PDB entry 9FB5 | electron microscopy, 3.00 A resolution | chains F and S of the 7 polymer chains in the assembly

# Chain F
Name: Large T antigen
Source organism: Betapolyomavirus macacae
Notes: EC 3.6.4.-
UniProtKB: P03070 (LT_SV40); residues 266-627 here = UniProt positions 266-627
Chain sequence (362 residues; each row starts with the number of its first residue):
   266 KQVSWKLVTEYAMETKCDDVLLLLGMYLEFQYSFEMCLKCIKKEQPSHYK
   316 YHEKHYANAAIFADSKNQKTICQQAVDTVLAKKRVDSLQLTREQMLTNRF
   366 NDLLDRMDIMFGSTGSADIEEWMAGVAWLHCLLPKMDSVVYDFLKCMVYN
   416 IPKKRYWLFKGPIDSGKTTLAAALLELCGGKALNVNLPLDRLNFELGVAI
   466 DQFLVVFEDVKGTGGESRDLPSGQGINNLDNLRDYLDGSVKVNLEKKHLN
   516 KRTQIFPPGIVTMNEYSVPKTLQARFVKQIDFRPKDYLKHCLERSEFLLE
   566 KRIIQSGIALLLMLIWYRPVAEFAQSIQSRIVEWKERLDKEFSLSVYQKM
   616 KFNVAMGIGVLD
Residues lining bound ligands: ATP (adenosine-5'-triphosphate): Trp393, Pro427, Ile428, Asp429, Ser430, Gly431, Lys432, Thr433, Thr434, Asn529, Arg548, Pro549, Lys550, Leu553, Lys554, Leu557, Ile569
Swiss-Prot annotation at these positions:
  - binding site (Zn(2+)): Cys302, Cys305, His313, His317
  - binding site (ATP): Gly426 to Thr433

# Chain S
Molecule: Chains: S
Sequence (8 nucleotides; numbered 1 to 8; the number before each row is that of its first residue):
     1 TTTTTTTT

# Chain F / chain S interface
Contacting residue pairs (7):
  Phe459(F) with DT7(S), phosphate contact
  Lys511(F) with DT7(S), phosphate contact
  Lys512(F) with DT7(S), phosphate contact; DT8(S), salt bridge to the phosphate
  His513(F) with DT5(S), base contact; DT6(S), hydrogen bond to the base; DT7(S), hydrogen bond to the phosphate
Also at the interface, not in a pair above, chain F (5 interface residues in all): Leu514

# Overview
The interface between chain F and chain S involves 5 residues on one side and 4 on the other, with 2 hydrogen
bonds and 1 salt bridge. Polar contacts include His513(F)-DT6(S), His513(F)-DT7(S) and Lys512(F)-DT8(S). Chain
F binds ATP.
Chain F is Large T antigen (Betapolyomavirus macacae) and chain S is Chains: S; the structure, Active SV40
LTAg complex with DNA (3D variability component_002, frame_000), was determined by electron microscopy (same
publication as 9EVH, 9EVP, 9F3T, 9F3U, 9F5I, 9F73 and 14 further entries).
